6Q14 - chains 3 and 4 of the 74 polymer chains in the assembly; structure by electron microscopy, 3.80 A resolution.

[Chain 3 (and 4)]
Name: Surface presentation of antigens protein SpaP
From: Salmonella typhimurium (strain LT2 / SGSC1412 / ATCC 700720)
Notes: chain 4 of this document is another copy of the same molecule, construct and numbering; everything in this record applies to it too
UniProt: P40700 (SPAP_SALTY); numbering as in UniProt (aligned over 1-224)
Chain sequence (224 residues; each row starts with the number of its first residue):
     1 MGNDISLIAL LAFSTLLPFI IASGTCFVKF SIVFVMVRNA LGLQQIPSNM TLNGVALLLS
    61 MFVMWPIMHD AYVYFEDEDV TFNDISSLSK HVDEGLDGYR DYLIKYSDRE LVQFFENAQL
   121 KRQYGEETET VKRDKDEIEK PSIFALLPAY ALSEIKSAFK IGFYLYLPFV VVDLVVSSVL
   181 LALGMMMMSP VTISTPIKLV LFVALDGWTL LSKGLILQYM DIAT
Disordered / not traced: 1-2, 76-85, 119-134, 223-224 (chain 4: 1-2, 76-85, 224)

[Interface between chain 3 and chain 4]
Residue-residue contacts (34):
  D4(3) - D4(4)
  P18(3) - M50(4)
  F19(3) - G54(4)
  A22(3) - T51(4)
  V35(3) - Q45(4)
  V35(3) - I46(4)  hydrophobic
  M36(3) - I46(4)  hydrophobic
  M36(3) - L199(4)  hydrophobic
  L111(3) - K213(4)
  F114(3) - K213(4)
  F114(3) - I222(4)  hydrophobic
  F115(3) - F62(4)
  A118(3) - F62(4)
  L152(3) - W208(4)  hydrophobic
  L152(3) - S212(4)
  I155(3) - W208(4)
  K156(3) - V203(4)
  F159(3) - L43(4)  hydrophobic
  F159(3) - L199(4)  hydrophobic
  F159(3) - W208(4)
  F163(3) - P196(4)
  F163(3) - V200(4)  hydrophobic
  Y166(3) - T195(4)
  Y166(3) - P196(4)  hydrophobic
  V170(3) - T192(4)
  V170(3) - P196(4)  hydrophobic
  D173(3) - M188(4)
  L174(3) - M185(4)  hydrophobic
  L174(3) - I193(4)  hydrophobic
  S177(3) - M185(4)
  S177(3) - M188(4)
  L181(3) - G184(4)
  M186(3) - M187(4)
  P190(3) - M187(4)
Interface residues without a listed pair, chain 3 (38 interface residues in all): I5, S23, S31, I32, R38, N39, N49, N117, L147, P148, A151, K160, M187, M188, S189
Interface residues without a listed pair, chain 4 (34 interface residues in all): N3, L41, P47, V55, L58, L59, D206, I216, L217, D221, A223

[Overview]
Chain 3 and chain 4 form an interface of 38 and 34 residues respectively.
Both chains are Surface presentation of antigens protein SpaP (Salmonella typhimurium (strain LT2 / SGSC1412 /
ATCC 700720)). Entry 6Q14 (Structure of the Salmonella SPI-1 injectisome NC-base) was determined by electron
microscopy, deposited together with 6PEE, 6PEM, 6PEP, 6Q15 and 6Q16.
